PDB entry 7KP1 | X-ray diffraction, 2.02 A resolution | chains A and B

# Chain A
Protein: T-cell surface glycoprotein CD1a
From: Homo sapiens
UniProt: P06126 (CD1A_HUMAN); residues 1-278 here correspond to UniProt positions 18-295 (UniProt number = residue number + 17)
Sequence (285 residues; each row starts with the number of its first residue):
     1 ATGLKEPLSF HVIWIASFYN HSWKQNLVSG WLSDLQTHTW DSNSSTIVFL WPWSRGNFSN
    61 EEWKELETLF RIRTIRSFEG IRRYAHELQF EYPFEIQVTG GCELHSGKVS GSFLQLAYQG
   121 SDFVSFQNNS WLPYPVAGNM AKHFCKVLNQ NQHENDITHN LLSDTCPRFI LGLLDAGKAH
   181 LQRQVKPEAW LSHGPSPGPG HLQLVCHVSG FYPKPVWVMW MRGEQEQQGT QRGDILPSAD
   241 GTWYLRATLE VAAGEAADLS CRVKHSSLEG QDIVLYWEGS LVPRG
Not modelled in the structure: 1-7, 106-109
Cystine bridges: Cys102-Cys166, Cys206-Cys261
Differences from the reference sequence: conflict Thr2 (Asp19 in P06126), Ile13 (Thr30 in P06126), Trp51 (Cys68 in P06126); expression tag (279-285)
Residues lining bound ligands: sphingomyelin (FO4): Phe10, Val12, Trp14, Val28, Ser29, Gly30, His38, Ile47, Trp63, Phe70, Arg73, Arg76, Ser77, Gly80, Ile81, Val98, Leu114, Leu116, Trp131, Phe144, Val147, Leu148, Gln150, Asn151, Glu154, Thr158, Leu161, Leu162, Thr165, Cys166, Phe169
UniProt features mapped onto this chain:
  - binding site (a D-galactosylceramide): Arg73 to Ser77, Glu154, Thr158
  - glycosylation (N-linked (GlcNAc...) asparagine): Asn20, Asn43, Asn57, Asn128
What the authors report for this chain:
  - binding site for sphingomyelin: Val12, Phe70, Arg76, Glu154
  - conformationally variable residues (side-chain flip): Arg76

# Chain B
Protein: Beta-2-microglobulin
From: Homo sapiens
UniProt: P61769 (B2MG_HUMAN); residues 1-100 here correspond to UniProt positions 20-119 (UniProt number = residue number + 19)
Sequence (106 residues; each row starts with the number of its first residue):
     1 AIQRTPKIQV YSRHPAENGK SNFLNCYVSG FHPSDIEVDL LKNGERIEKV EHSDLSFSKD
    61 WSFYLLYYTE FTPTEKDEYA CRVNHVTLSQ PKIVKWDRDM GSLVPR
Not modelled in the structure: 1, 106
Cystine bridges: Cys26-Cys81
Differences from the reference sequence: expression tag (101-106)
UniProt features mapped onto this chain:
  - modified residue: Gln3 (Pyrrolidone carboxylic acid)
  - glycosylation: Ile2 (N-linked (Glc) (glycation) isoleucine), Lys20 (N-linked (Glc) (glycation) lysine), Lys42 (N-linked (Glc) (glycation) lysine), Lys49 (N-linked (Glc) (glycation) lysine), Lys59 (N-linked (Glc) (glycation) lysine), Lys92 (N-linked (Glc) (glycation) lysine), Lys95 (N-linked (Glc) (glycation) lysine)

# How chain A and chain B interact
Contacting residue pairs (62):
  Ile13(A) with Ser56(B); Phe57(B), hydrophobic
  Trp14(A) with Phe57(B)
  Ile15(A) with Leu55(B); Phe57(B), hydrophobic; Phe63(B), hydrophobic
  Ser17(A) with Ser34(B)
  Tyr19(A) with Asp35(B), hydrogen bond
  Leu27(A) with Leu55(B), hydrophobic
  Trp31(A) with Ser56(B)
  Gln36(A) with Asp54(B), hydrogen bond
  Thr39(A) with Asp54(B), hydrogen bond
  Glu95(A) with His32(B); Pro33(B); Ser34(B), hydrogen bond; Phe63(B)
  Gln97(A) with His32(B), hydrogen bond; Phe57(B); Trp61(B), hydrogen bond (side chain-backbone); Phe63(B)
  Val98(A) with Phe57(B)
  Thr99(A) with Trp61(B)
  Gln115(A) with Trp61(B)
  Ala117(A) with Trp61(B)
  Gln119(A) with His32(B)
  Gly120(A) with Arg4(B), hydrogen bond (backbone-side chain); His32(B); Asp60(B); Trp61(B)
  Asp122(A) with Trp61(B), hydrogen bond
  Glu188(A) with Arg13(B), salt bridge; His14(B), salt bridge; Pro15(B)
  Trp190(A) with Ser12(B); Arg13(B); His14(B); Pro15(B)
  Ser192(A) with Asp99(B)
  His193(A) with Asp99(B), salt bridge
  Pro195(A) with Asp97(B)
  Ser209(A) with Arg13(B), hydrogen bond (side chain-backbone)
  Gly210(A) with Arg13(B)
  Asp234(A) with Lys7(B), salt bridge; Gln9(B)
  Leu236(A) with Gln9(B); Tyr11(B); Tyr27(B), hydrophobic
  Pro237(A) with Tyr11(B), hydrogen bond (backbone-side chain); Tyr27(B); Leu66(B)
  Ser238(A) with Arg13(B); Leu66(B)
  Ala239(A) with Leu66(B); Tyr68(B), hydrophobic
  Asp240(A) with Arg13(B), salt bridge
  Thr242(A) with Arg13(B)
  Tyr244(A) with Tyr11(B); Ser12(B)
  Arg246(A) with Val10(B), hydrogen bond (side chain-backbone); Tyr11(B)
  Ser280(A) with Ser102(B)
  Leu281(A) with Asp99(B)
Other interface residues (no listed pair), chain A (39 interface residues in all): Leu116, Ser121, Pro283
Other interface residues (no listed pair), chain B (29 interface residues in all): Ile2, Asn25, Tyr64

# Overview
The interface between chain A and chain B involves 39 residues on one side and 29 on the other, with 11
hydrogen bonds and 5 salt bridges. Polar pairs include Glu188(A)-Arg13(B), Glu188(A)-His14(B) and
His193(A)-Asp99(B). The paper reports a binding site for sphingomyelin at Val12(A), Phe70(A) and Arg76(A)
among others; conformational variability at Arg76(A).
Chain A is T-cell surface glycoprotein CD1a and chain B is Beta-2-microglobulin, both from Homo sapiens; the
structure, CD1a-42:2 SM binary complex, was determined by X-ray diffraction (same publication as 7KOZ and
7KP0).
